PDB entry 6CXU | X-ray diffraction, 2.49 A resolution | chain A

== Chain A ==
Protein: Indoleamine 2,3-dioxygenase 1
Source organism: Homo sapiens
Notes: EC 1.13.11.52; fragment: N-terminal deletion
UniProt: P14902 (I23O1_HUMAN); residue numbers follow UniProt; this construct covers 12-403
Sequence (425 residues; each row starts with the number of its first residue):
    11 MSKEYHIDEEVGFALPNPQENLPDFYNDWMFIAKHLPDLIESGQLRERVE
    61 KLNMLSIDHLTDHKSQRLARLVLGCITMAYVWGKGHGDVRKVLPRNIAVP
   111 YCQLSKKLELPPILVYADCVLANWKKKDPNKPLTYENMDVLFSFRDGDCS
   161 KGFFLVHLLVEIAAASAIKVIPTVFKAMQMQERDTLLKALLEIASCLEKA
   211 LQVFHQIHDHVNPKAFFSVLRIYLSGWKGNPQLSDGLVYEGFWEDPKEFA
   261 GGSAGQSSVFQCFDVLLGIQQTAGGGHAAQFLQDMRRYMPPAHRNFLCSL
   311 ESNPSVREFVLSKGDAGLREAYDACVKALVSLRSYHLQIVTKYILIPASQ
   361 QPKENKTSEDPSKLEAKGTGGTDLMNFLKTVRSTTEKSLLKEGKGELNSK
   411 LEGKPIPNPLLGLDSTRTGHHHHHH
Disordered / not traced: 11, 363-373, 404-435
Construct notes: initiating methionine (11); engineered mutation His167 (Ser in P14902); expression tag (404-435)
Metal / ion sites: heme Fe near His346 (its only coordinating residue here)
Residues lining bound ligands:
  - cyanide ion (CYN): Ser263, Ala264, Gly265, His346
  - heme (HEM): Phe163, His167, Val170, Phe214, Ile217, Phe226, Ser263, Ala264, Gly265, Phe270, Phe291, Leu292, Arg343, His346, Ile349, Val350, Tyr353, Ile354, Gly378, Thr379, Gly380, Gly381, Thr382, Leu384, Phe387, Leu388, Val391
  - tryptophan (TRP): Tyr126, Cys129, Val130, Phe163, His167, Phe226, Arg231, Leu234, Gly262, Ser263, Ala264, Ile354, Gly378, Thr379, Gly380
Reported in the primary citation:
  - mutagenesis - S167H: abolished catalytic activity on tryptophan
  - binding site for tryptophan: His167

== In short ==
Chain A binds heme, cyanide ion and tryptophan. From the paper: a binding site for tryptophan at His167; S167H
abolishes catalytic activity on tryptophan.
Chain A is Indoleamine 2,3-dioxygenase 1 (Homo sapiens); the structure, Structure of the S167H mutant of human
indoleamine 2,3 dioxygenase in complex with tryptophan and cyanide, was determined by X-ray diffraction
together with 6CXV from the same study.
